PDB entry 5MOI | X-ray diffraction, 2.20 A resolution | chains A and B of the 6 polymer chains in the assembly

[Chain A (and B)]
Name: Ig epsilon chain C region
Source organism: Homo sapiens
Notes: chain B of this document is another copy of the same molecule, construct and numbering; everything in this record applies to it too
Reference sequence: P01854 (IGHE_HUMAN); residues 328-547 here correspond to UniProt positions 209-428 (UniProt number = residue number - 119)
Chain sequence (223 residues; each row starts with the number of its first residue):
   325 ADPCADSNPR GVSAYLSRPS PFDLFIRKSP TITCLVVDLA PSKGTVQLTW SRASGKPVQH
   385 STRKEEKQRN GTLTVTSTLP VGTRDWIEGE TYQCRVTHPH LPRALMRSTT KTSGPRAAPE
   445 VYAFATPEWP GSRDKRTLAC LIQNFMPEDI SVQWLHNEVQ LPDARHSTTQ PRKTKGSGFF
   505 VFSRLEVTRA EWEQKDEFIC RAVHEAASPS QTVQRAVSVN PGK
Unresolved in the structure: 325-338, 361-371, 390-397, 420-429, 545-547 (chain B: 325-337, 363-368, 394-397, 422-427, 545-547)
Cystine bridges: Cys358-Cys418, Cys464-Cys524
Sequence notes: expression tag (325-327); conflict Gln371 (Asn252 in P01854), Gln383 (Asn264 in P01854)
Swiss-Prot annotation at these positions:
  - glycosylation: Asn394 (N-linked (GlcNAc...) asparagine)
From the paper describing this entry:
  - post-translational modification sites: Asn394

[Chain A / chain B interface]
Pairs across the interface - 38 pairs, chain A then chain B:
  Glu444(A) - Trp453(B)  hydrogen bond
  Val445(A) - Trp453(B)
  Tyr446(A) - Thr450(B)
  Tyr446(A) - Pro451(B)
  Tyr446(A) - Trp453(B)
  Phe448(A) - Phe448(B)  hydrophobic
  Phe448(A) - Ala449(B)
  Ala449(A) - Phe448(B)
  Thr450(A) - Tyr446(B)
  Thr450(A) - Leu465(B)
  Pro451(A) - Tyr446(B)
  Trp453(A) - Glu444(B)  hydrogen bond
  Trp453(A) - Tyr446(B)
  Thr461(A) - Leu465(B)
  Thr461(A) - Gln467(B)  hydrogen bond
  Ala463(A) - Phe506(B)  hydrophobic
  Leu465(A) - Thr450(B)
  Leu465(A) - Thr461(B)
  Gln467(A) - Thr461(B)  hydrogen bond
  Gln467(A) - Arg508(B)  hydrogen bond
  Ser491(A) - Phe504(B)
  Thr493(A) - Thr493(B)
  Thr498(A) - Arg508(B)
  Thr498(A) - Glu510(B)
  Lys499(A) - Glu510(B)  hydrogen bond (backbone-side chain)
  Phe504(A) - Ser491(B)
  Phe504(A) - Arg508(B)
  Phe506(A) - Ala463(B)  hydrophobic
  Phe506(A) - Phe506(B)  hydrophobic
  Phe506(A) - Arg508(B)
  Ser507(A) - Phe506(B)
  Arg508(A) - Gln467(B)  hydrogen bond
  Arg508(A) - Thr498(B)  hydrogen bond
  Arg508(A) - Phe504(B)
  Arg508(A) - Phe506(B)
  Glu510(A) - Thr498(B)  hydrogen bond
  Glu510(A) - Lys499(B)  hydrogen bond (side chain-backbone)
  Arg539(A) - Trp453(B)
Other interface residues (no listed pair), chain A (26 interface residues in all): Pro443, Asn468, Thr492, Gly500
Other interface residues (no listed pair), chain B (22 interface residues in all): Asn468, Arg496, Ser507

[Summary]
Chain A and chain B form an interface of 26 and 22 residues respectively, with 10 hydrogen bonds. Among the
polar pairs are Glu444(A)-Trp453(B), Thr461(A)-Gln467(B) and Gln467(A)-Arg508(B). The paper reports a
modification site at Asn394(A).
Both chains are Ig epsilon chain C region (Homo sapiens). Entry 5MOI (Crystal structure of human IgE-Fc
epsilon 3-4) was determined by X-ray diffraction (same publication as 5MOJ, 5MOK and 5MOL).
